Entry 3L1P (X-ray diffraction, 2.80 A resolution); this record covers chains A and M of the 4 polymer chains in the assembly.

[Chain A]
Protein: POU domain, class 5, transcription factor 1
Source organism: Mus musculus
UniProtKB: P20263 (PO5F1_MOUSE); residues 1-152 here correspond to UniProt positions 131-282 (UniProt number = residue number + 130)
Amino-acid sequence (155 residues; numbered -2 to 152; the number before each row is that of its first residue; numbers below 1 keep their minus sign (Gly-2 is residue -2)):
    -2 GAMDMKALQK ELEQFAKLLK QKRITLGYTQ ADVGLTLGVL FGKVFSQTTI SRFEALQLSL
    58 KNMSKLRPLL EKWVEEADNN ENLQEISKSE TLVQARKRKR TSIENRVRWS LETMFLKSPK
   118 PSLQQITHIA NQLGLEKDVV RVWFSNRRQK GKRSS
Unresolved in the structure: -2 to 0, 87-89, 151-152
Construct notes: expression tag (-2 to 0); engineered mutation Ser48 (Cys178 in P20263), Ser61 (Cys191 in P20263), Ser84 (Cys214 in P20263), Ser115 (Cys245 in P20263), Ser142 (Cys272 in P20263)

[Chain M]
Molecule: 23-nt DNA strand
Sequence (23 nucleotides; numbered 1 to 23; the number before each row is that of its first residue):
     1 ATCCATTTGC CTTTCAAATG TGG

[How chain A and chain M interact]
Pairs across the interface - 24 pairs, chain A then chain M:
  Arg20(A) with DC11(M), salt bridge to the phosphate
  Thr26(A) with DC10(M), phosphate contact; DC11(M), phosphate contact
  Gln27(A) with DC11(M), hydrogen bond to the phosphate; DT12(M), hydrogen bond to the phosphate
  Gln44(A) with DC11(M), base contact; DT12(M), hydrogen bond to the base
  Thr45(A) with DT13(M), hydrogen bond to the base; DT14(M), base contact
  Ser48(A) with DT12(M), hydrogen bond to the phosphate; DT13(M), base contact
  Arg49(A) with DT14(M), hydrogen bond to the base; DC15(M), base contact
  Lys96(A) with DA18(M), sugar contact
  Arg97(A) with DA16(M), hydrogen bond to the base; DA17(M), hydrogen bond to the sugar
  Thr98(A) with DA17(M), sugar contact; DA18(M), hydrogen bond to the phosphate
  Ile100(A) with DA17(M), phosphate contact
  Val139(A) with DA18(M), base contact; DT19(M), base contact
  Trp140(A) with DA17(M), phosphate contact
  Asn143(A) with DA17(M), base contact; DA18(M), hydrogen bond to the base
Also at the interface, not in a pair above, chain A (17 interface residues in all): Lys17, Gln54, Val136

[Summary]
17 residues of chain A face 10 of chain M across their interface, with 10 hydrogen bonds and 1 salt bridge.
Polar pairs include Gln44(A)-DT12(M), Thr45(A)-DT13(M) and Arg49(A)-DT14(M).
Here chain A is POU domain, class 5, transcription factor 1 (Mus musculus) and chain M is a 23-nt DNA strand.
Entry 3L1P (POU protein:DNA complex) was determined by X-ray diffraction.
